Entry 4CN3 (X-ray diffraction, 2.35 A resolution); this record covers chains B and G of the 4 polymer chains in the assembly.

[Chain B]
Molecule: Retinoic acid receptor rxr-alpha
Organism: Homo sapiens
Notes: fragment: dna-binding domain, residues 130-212
UniProtKB: P19793 (RXRA_HUMAN); residues 130-212 here = UniProt positions 130-212
Chain sequence (87 residues; each row starts with the number of its first residue):
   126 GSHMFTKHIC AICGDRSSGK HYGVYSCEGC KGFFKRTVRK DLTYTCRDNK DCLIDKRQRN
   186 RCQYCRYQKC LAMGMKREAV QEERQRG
Not modelled in the structure: 126-132, 209-212
Construct notes: expression tag (126-129)
Ion coordination: Zn2+ site 1: Cys135, Cys138, Cys152, Cys155; Zn2+ site 2: Cys171, Cys177, Cys187, Cys190
What the authors report for this chain:
  - binding site for the 17-nt DNA strand: Lys156

[Chain G]
Molecule: 17-nt DNA strand
Sequence (17 nucleotides; row label = number of the first residue in the row):
     1 CTAGTTCAAA GTTCACA

[Chain B / chain G interface]
Pairs across the interface (11; chain B residue first):
  Lys145(B) - DA3(G)  phosphate contact
  His146(B) - DA3(G)  phosphate contact
  Tyr147(B) - DA3(G)  hydrogen bond to the phosphate
  Tyr147(B) - DG4(G)  hydrogen bond to the phosphate
  Lys156(B) - DG4(G)  hydrogen bond to the base
  Lys160(B) - DT5(G)  salt bridge to the phosphate
  Arg164(B) - DG4(G)  salt bridge to the phosphate
  Arg164(B) - DT5(G)  salt bridge to the phosphate
  Ala204(B) - DA3(G)  sugar contact
  Val205(B) - DG4(G)  phosphate contact
  Gln206(B) - DG4(G)  hydrogen bond to the phosphate
Also at the interface, not in a pair above, chain B (11 interface residues in all): Gly148, Glu153
Also at the interface, not in a pair above, chain G (4 interface residues in all): DT6

[Summary]
Chain B and chain G form an interface of 11 and 4 residues respectively, with 4 hydrogen bonds and 3 salt
bridges. Polar pairs include Lys156(B)-DG4(G), Tyr147(B)-DA3(G) and Tyr147(B)-DG4(G). The Zn2+ site 1 is built
by Cys135(B), Cys138(B), Cys152(B) and Cys155(B). From the paper: a binding site for the 17-nt DNA strand at
Lys156(B).
Chain B is Retinoic acid receptor rxr-alpha (Homo sapiens) and chain G is a 17-nt DNA strand; the structure,
Crystal Structure of the Human Retinoid X Receptor DNA-Binding Domain Bound to the Human Gde1SpA Response ...,
was determined by X-ray diffraction together with 4CN5 and 4CN7 from the same study.
